Entry 5TD8 (X-ray diffraction, 7.53 A resolution (low resolution: residue-level contacts below are approximate; hydrogen-bond / salt-bridge calls are withheld)); this record covers chains A and D of the 5 polymer chains in the assembly.

== Chain A ==
Molecule: Kinetochore protein NDC80
From: Saccharomyces cerevisiae (strain ATCC 204508 / S288c)
UniProtKB: P40460 (NDC80_YEAST); residue numbers follow UniProt; this construct covers 114-318, 621-691
Sequence (279 residues; numbered 111 to 691; 302 numbers in that range are skipped by the numbering (no residue carries them; nothing is unmodelled there); the number before each row is that of its first residue):
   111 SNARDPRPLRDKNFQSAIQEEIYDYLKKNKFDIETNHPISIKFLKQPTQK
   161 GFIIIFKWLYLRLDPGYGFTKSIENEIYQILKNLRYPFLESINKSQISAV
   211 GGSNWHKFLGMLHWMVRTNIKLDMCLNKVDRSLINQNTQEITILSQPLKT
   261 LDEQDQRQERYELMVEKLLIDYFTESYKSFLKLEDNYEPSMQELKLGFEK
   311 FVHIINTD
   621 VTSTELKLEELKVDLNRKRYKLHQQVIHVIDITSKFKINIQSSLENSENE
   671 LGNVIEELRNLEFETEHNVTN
Unresolved in the structure: 111-114, 250-259, 683-691
Construct notes: expression tag (111-113)
Swiss-Prot annotation at these positions:
  - modified residue: Thr-248 (Phosphothreonine)
  - mutagenesis: Ser-201 (S201A: Loss of function)
Bound ions: Hg2+ site 1: Cys-235 (shared with 1 residue of chain B); Hg2+ site 2: Tyr-282 (shared with 1 residue of chain B)
What the authors report for this chain:
  - conformationally variable residues (order/disorder transition): Glu-250 to Lys-259

== Chain D ==
Molecule: Kinetochore protein SPC25
From: Saccharomyces cerevisiae (strain ATCC 204508 / S288c)
UniProtKB: P40014 (SPC25_YEAST); numbering as in UniProt; present here: 1-45, 138-221
Sequence (129 residues; row label = number of the first residue in the row; note: 92 numbers in that range are skipped by the numbering (no residue carries them; nothing is unmodelled there)):
     1 MASIDAFSDLERRMDGFQKDVAQVLARQQNHARQQLQQFQAEMRQ
   138 VALYERLLQLRVLPGASDVHDVRFVFGDDSRCWIEVAMHGDHVIGNSHPA
   188 LDPKSRATLEHVLTVQGDLAAFLVVARDMLLASL
Unresolved in the structure: 1
Swiss-Prot annotation at these positions:
  - modified residue: Ala-2 (N-acetylalanine)
Bound ions: Hg2+ near Met-175 (its only coordinating residue here)

== Interface between chain A and chain D ==
Pairs across the interface (23):
  Gln-645(A) with Ile-4(D); Asp-5(D)
  Val-646(A) with Ile-4(D)
  His-648(A) with Glu-11(D)
  Val-649(A) with Phe-7(D)
  Ile-652(A) with Glu-11(D)
  Thr-653(A) with Met-14(D)
  Phe-656(A) with Met-14(D); Phe-17(D); Gln-18(D)
  Asn-659(A) with Gln-18(D); Lys-19(D)
  Ile-660(A) with Phe-17(D); Gln-18(D)
  Ser-663(A) with Leu-25(D)
  Leu-664(A) with Leu-25(D)
  Asn-666(A) with Gln-29(D)
  Ser-667(A) with Leu-25(D); Gln-29(D)
  Glu-670(A) with Gln-29(D)
  Leu-671(A) with Ala-32(D)
  Leu-678(A) with Leu-36(D); Phe-39(D)
Other interface residues (no listed pair), chain A (20 interface residues in all): Leu-642, Val-674, Glu-677, Asn-680
Other interface residues (no listed pair), chain D (17 interface residues in all): Val-21, Gln-28, Gln-40, Met-43

== In short ==
The interface between chain A and chain D involves 20 residues on one side and 17 on the other. UniProt lists
one mutagenesis site on chain A. From the paper: conformational variability at Glu-250(A).
Here chain A is Kinetochore protein NDC80 and chain D is Kinetochore protein SPC25, both from Saccharomyces
cerevisiae (strain ATCC 204508 / S288c). Entry 5TD8 (Crystal structure of an Extended Dwarf Ndc80 Complex) was
determined by X-ray diffraction (same publication as 5TCS).
